Entry 6T6V (electron microscopy, 4.50 A resolution (low resolution: residue-level contacts below are approximate; hydrogen-bond / salt-bridge calls are withheld)); this record covers chain A.

Chain A:
Molecule: Nitric oxide reductase subunit B
From: Alcaligenes xylosoxydans xylosoxydans
Notes: EC 1.7.2.5
Reference sequence: A0A0D6H8R3 (A0A0D6H8R3_ALCXX); residue numbers follow UniProt; this construct covers 1-761
Sequence (762 residues; row label = number of the first residue in the row):
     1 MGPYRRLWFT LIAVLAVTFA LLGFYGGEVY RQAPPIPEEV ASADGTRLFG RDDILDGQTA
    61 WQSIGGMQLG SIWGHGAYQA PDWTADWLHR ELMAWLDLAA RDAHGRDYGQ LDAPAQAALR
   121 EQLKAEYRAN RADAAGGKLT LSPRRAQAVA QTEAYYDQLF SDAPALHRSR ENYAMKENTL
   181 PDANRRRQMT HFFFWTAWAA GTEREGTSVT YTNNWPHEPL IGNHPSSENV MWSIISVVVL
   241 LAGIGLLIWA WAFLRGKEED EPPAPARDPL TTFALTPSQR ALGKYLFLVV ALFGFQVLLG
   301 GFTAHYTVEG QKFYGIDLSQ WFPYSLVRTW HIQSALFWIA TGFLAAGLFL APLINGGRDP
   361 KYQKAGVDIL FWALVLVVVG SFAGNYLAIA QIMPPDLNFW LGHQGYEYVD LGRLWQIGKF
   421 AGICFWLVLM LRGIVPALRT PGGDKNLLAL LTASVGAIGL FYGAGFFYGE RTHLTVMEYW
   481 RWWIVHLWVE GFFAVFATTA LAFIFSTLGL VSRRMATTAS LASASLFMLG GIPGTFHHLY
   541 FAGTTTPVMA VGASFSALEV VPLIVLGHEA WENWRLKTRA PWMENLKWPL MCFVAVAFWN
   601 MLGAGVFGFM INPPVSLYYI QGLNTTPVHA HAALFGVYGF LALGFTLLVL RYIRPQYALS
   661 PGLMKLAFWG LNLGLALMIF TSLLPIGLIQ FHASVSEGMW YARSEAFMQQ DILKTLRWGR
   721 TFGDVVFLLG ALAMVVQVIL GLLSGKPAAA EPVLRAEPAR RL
Unresolved in the structure: 1, 744-762
Differences from the reference sequence: conflict Gly201 (Ala in A0A0D6H8R3); engineered mutation Ala494 (Glu in A0A0D6H8R3); expression tag (762)
Metal / ion sites: Ca2+: Gly76, Glu407 (together with heme); heme Fe site 1: His331, His631; heme Fe site 2 near His629 (its only coordinating residue here)
Small-molecule neighbours:
  - heme (HEM), molecule 1: His75, Tyr78, Glu407, Tyr408, Arg481, Trp482, Val489, His538, Glu559, Val560, Ala604, Gly608, Ile611, Asn612, Gln621, Thr626, His629, Ala630, Ala633, Leu634, Tyr638
  - heme (HEM), molecule 2: Gly76, Tyr78, Gln79, Phe293, Gln296, Val297, Gly300, Gly301, Thr303, Ala304, Tyr324, Arg328, His331, Ile332, Ala335, Trp338, Ile339, Glu407, Tyr408, Asn624, Pro627, Ala630, His631, Leu634, Phe635, Arg720, Phe727, Leu728
What the authors report for this chain:
  - mutagenesis - E494A: abolished catalytic activity
  - conformationally variable residues (helix shift, order/disorder transition): Val17, His486, His537, His538, Ile564

Overview:
Ligands of chain A: heme. Gly76 and Glu407 form the Ca2+ site. His331 and His631 coordinate heme Fe site 1.
The paper reports that E494A abolishes catalytic activity; conformational variability at Val17, His486 and
His537 among others.
Chain A is Nitric oxide reductase subunit B (Alcaligenes xylosoxydans xylosoxydans); the structure,
Glu-494-Ala inactive monomer of a quinol dependent Nitric Oxide Reductase (qNOR) from Alcaligenes
xylosoxidans, was determined by electron microscopy (same publication as 6L1X and 6L3H).
